Entry 6DBL (electron microscopy, 5.00 A resolution (low resolution: residue-level contacts below are approximate; hydrogen-bond / salt-bridge calls are withheld)); this record covers chains C and H of the 8 polymer chains in the assembly.

[Chain C]
Protein: Recombination activating gene 1 - MBP chimera
Organism: Escherichia coli
Notes: EC 2.3.2.27
Reference sequence: chimeric construct of P0AEX9, O13033: residues -113 to 250 from P0AEX9 (MALE_ECOLI) positions 29-392 (UniProt number = residue number + 142); residues 271-1031 from O13033 positions 271-1031 (same numbers)
Chain sequence (1159 residues; numbered -127 to 1031; the number before each row is that of its first residue; numbers below 1 keep their minus sign (Met-127 is residue -127)):
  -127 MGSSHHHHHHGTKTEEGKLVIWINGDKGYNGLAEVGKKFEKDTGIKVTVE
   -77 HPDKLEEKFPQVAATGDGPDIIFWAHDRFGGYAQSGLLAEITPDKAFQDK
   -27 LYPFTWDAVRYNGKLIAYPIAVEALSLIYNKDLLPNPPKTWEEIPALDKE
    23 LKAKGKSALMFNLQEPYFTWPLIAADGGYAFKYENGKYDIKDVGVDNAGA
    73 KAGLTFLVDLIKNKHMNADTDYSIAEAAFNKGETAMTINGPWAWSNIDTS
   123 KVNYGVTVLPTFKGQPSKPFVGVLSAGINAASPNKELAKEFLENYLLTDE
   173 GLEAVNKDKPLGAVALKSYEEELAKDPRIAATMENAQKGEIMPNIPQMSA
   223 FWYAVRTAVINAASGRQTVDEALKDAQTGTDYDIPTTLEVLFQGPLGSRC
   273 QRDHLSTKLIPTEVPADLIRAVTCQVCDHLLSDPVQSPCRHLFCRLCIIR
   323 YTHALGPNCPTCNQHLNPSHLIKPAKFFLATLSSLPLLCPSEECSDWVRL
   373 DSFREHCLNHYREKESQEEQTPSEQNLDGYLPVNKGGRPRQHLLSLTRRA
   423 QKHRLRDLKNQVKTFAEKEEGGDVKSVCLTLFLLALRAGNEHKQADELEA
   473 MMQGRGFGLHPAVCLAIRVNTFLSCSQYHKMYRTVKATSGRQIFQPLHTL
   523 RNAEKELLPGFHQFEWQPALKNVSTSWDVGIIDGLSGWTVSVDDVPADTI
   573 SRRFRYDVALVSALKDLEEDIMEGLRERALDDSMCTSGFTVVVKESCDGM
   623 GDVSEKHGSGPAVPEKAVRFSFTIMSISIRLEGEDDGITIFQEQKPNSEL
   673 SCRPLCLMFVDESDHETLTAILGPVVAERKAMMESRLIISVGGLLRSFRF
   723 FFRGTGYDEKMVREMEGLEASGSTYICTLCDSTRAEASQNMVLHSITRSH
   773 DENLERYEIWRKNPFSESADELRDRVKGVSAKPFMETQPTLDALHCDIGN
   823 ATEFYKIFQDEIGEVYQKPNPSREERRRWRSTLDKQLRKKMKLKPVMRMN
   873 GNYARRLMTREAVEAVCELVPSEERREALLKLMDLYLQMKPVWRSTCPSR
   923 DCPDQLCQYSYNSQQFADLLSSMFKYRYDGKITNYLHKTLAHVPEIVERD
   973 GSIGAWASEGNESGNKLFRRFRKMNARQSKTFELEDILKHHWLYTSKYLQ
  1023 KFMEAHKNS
Disordered / not traced: -127 to 407, 629-634, 1030-1031
Construct notes: initiating methionine (-127); expression tag (-126 to -114); linker (251-270)
Bound ions: Ca2+: Asp620, Glu984 (shared with 1 residue of chain G); Zn2+: Cys749, Cys752, His959, His964

[Chain H]
Molecule: Molecule name: Reverse strand of 23-RSS substrate DNA
Sequence (61 nucleotides; each row starts with the number of its first residue):
     1 CTGCAGGGTTTTTGTACAGCCAGACAGTGGAGTACTACCACTGTGTAAGA
    51 CAGGCCAGATC

[Chain C / chain H interface]
Residue-residue contacts (15; chain C residue first):
  Asn462(C) - DC21(H)
  Asn462(C) - DA22(H)
  His464(C) - DG23(H)
  Lys465(C) - DG23(H)
  Ala742(C) - DG49(H)
  Ala742(C) - DA50(H)
  Gly744(C) - DA50(H)
  Ser745(C) - DA50(H)
  Ser745(C) - DC51(H)
  Thr746(C) - DC51(H)
  Arg795(C) - DC51(H)
  Arg852(C) - DG45(H)
  Met869(C) - DG43(H)
  Met869(C) - DT44(H)
  Met869(C) - DG45(H)
Interface residues without a listed pair, chain C (12 interface residues in all): Ser743, Arg870
Interface residues without a listed pair, chain H (11 interface residues in all): DC20, DA24

[In short]
12 residues of chain C face 11 of chain H across their interface. Asp620(C) and Glu984(C) form the Ca2+ site.
Cys749(C), Cys752(C), His959(C) and His964(C) coordinate Zn2+.
Here chain C is Recombination activating gene 1 - MBP chimera (Escherichia coli) and chain H is Molecule name:
Reverse strand of 23-RSS substrate DNA. Entry 6DBL (Cryo-EM structure of RAG in complex with 12-RSS and 23-RSS
substrate DNAs) was determined by electron microscopy, deposited together with 6DBI, 6DBJ, 6DBO, 6DBQ, 6DBR,
6DBT and 4 further entries.
